Entry 6GE7 (X-ray diffraction, 2.30 A resolution); this record covers chain A.

[Chain A]
Name: Beta-lactoglobulin
Organism: Bos taurus
UniProtKB: P02754 (LACB_BOVIN); residues 1-162 here correspond to UniProt positions 17-178 (UniProt number = residue number + 16)
Sequence (162 residues; each row starts with the number of its first residue):
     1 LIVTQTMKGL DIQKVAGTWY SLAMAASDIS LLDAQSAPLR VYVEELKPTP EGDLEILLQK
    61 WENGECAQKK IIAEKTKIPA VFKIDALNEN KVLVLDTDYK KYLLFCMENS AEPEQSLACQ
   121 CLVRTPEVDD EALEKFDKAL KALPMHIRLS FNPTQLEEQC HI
Disulfides: Cys66-Cys160, Cys106-Cys119
Small-molecule neighbours: nonadecanoic acid (EW8): Ile12, Pro38, Leu39, Val41, Leu46, Leu54, Ile56, Leu58, Lys60, Lys69, Lys70, Ile71, Phe82, Val92, Val94, Leu103, Phe105, Met107, Leu122

[Summary]
Chain A binds nonadecanoic acid.
Chain A is Beta-lactoglobulin (Bos taurus); the structure, Thermodynamic, Crystallographic and Computational
Studies of Non Mammalian Fatty Acid Binding to Bovine b-Lactoglobulin, was determined by X-ray diffraction
together with 6GF9, 6GFS and 6GHH from the same study.
